Entry 9DZ5 (X-ray diffraction, 1.74 A resolution); this record covers chain A.

# Chain A
Name: Talin-1
Source organism: Mus musculus
UniProt: P26039 (TLN1_MOUSE); residue numbers follow UniProt; this construct covers 1-134, 165-430
Amino-acid sequence (411 residues; row label = number of the first residue in the row; note: 30 numbers in that range are skipped by the numbering (no residue carries them; nothing is unmodelled there); numbers below 1 keep their minus sign (Met-10 is residue -10)):
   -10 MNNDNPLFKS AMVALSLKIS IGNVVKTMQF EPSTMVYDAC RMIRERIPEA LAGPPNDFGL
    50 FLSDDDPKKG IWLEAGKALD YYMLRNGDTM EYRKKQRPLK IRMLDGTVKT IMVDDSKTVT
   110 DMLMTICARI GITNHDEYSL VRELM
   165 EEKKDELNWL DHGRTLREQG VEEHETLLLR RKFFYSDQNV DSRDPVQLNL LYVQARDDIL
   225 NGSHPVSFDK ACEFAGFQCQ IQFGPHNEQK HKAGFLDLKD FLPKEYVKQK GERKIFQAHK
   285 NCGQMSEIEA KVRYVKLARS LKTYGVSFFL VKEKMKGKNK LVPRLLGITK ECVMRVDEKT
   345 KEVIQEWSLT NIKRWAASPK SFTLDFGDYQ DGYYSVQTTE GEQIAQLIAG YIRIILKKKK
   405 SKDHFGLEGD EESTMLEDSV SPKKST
Disordered / not traced: -10 to -9, 165-168, 405-430
Differences from the reference sequence: initiating methionine (-10); expression tag (-9 to 0); engineered mutation Arg397 (Asp in P26039)
Swiss-Prot annotation at these positions:
  - modified residue (Phosphoserine): Ser405, Ser425

# Summary
Chain A is Talin-1 (Mus musculus); the structure, Crystal structure of integrin beta-2 tail bound to the
FERM-folded talin head domain with a D397R ..., was determined by X-ray diffraction, deposited together with
9C1T, 8FSE, 8FTB and 8T0D.
